PDB entry 5B39 | X-ray diffraction, 2.50 A resolution | chains A and B of the 4 polymer chains in the assembly

# Chain A
Protein: HLA class I histocompatibility antigen, B-57 alpha chain
From: Homo sapiens
Reference sequence: P18465 (1B57_HUMAN); residues 1-276 here correspond to UniProt positions 25-300 (UniProt number = residue number + 24)
Sequence (276 residues; numbered 1 to 276; the number before each row is that of its first residue):
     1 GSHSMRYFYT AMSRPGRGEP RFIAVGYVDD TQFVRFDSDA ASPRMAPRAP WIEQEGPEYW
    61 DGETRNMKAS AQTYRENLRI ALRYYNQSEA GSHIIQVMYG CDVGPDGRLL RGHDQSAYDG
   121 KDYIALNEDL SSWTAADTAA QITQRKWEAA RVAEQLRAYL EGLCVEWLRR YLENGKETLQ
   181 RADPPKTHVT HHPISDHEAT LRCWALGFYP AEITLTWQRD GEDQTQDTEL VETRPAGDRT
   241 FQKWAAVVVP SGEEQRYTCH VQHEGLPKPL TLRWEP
Disordered / not traced: 276
Cystine bridges: C101-C164, C203-C259

# Chain B
Protein: Beta-2-microglobulin
From: Homo sapiens
Reference sequence: P61769 (B2MG_HUMAN); residues 1-99 here correspond to UniProt positions 21-119 (UniProt number = residue number + 20)
Sequence (99 residues; each row starts with the number of its first residue):
     1 IQRTPKIQVY SRHPAENGKS NFLNCYVSGF HPSDIEVDLL KNGERIEKVE HSDLSFSKDW
    61 SFYLLYYTEF TPTEKDEYAC RVNHVTLSQP KIVKWDRDM
Disordered / not traced: 1
Curated features (UniProtKB/Swiss-Prot):
  - modified residue: Q2 (Pyrrolidone carboxylic acid)
  - glycosylation: I1 (N-linked (Glc) (glycation) isoleucine), K19 (N-linked (Glc) (glycation) lysine), K41 (N-linked (Glc) (glycation) lysine), K48 (N-linked (Glc) (glycation) lysine), K58 (N-linked (Glc) (glycation) lysine), K91 (N-linked (Glc) (glycation) lysine), K94 (N-linked (Glc) (glycation) lysine)
Cystine bridges: C25-C80

# How chain A and chain B interact
Pairs across the interface - 55 pairs, chain A then chain B:
  F8(A) with F56(B), hydrophobic
  Y9(A) with F56(B)
  T10(A) with F56(B); F62(B)
  M12(A) with S33(B), hydrogen bond
  R17(A) with D34(B), salt bridge
  I23(A) with L54(B), hydrophobic
  V25(A) with D53(B)
  Y27(A) with S55(B); Y63(B), hydrogen bond
  Q32(A) with D53(B), hydrogen bond
  R35(A) with D53(B), salt bridge
  R48(A) with D53(B), salt bridge
  I94(A) with P32(B), hydrophobic; S33(B)
  Q96(A) with H31(B), hydrogen bond; F56(B); W60(B), hydrogen bond (side chain-backbone); F62(B)
  V97(A) with F56(B)
  M98(A) with K58(B); W60(B), hydrophobic
  Q115(A) with W60(B)
  S116(A) with W60(B)
  A117(A) with W60(B), hydrophobic
  D119(A) with H31(B)
  G120(A) with R3(B), hydrogen bond (backbone-side chain); H31(B); W60(B)
  D122(A) with W60(B), hydrogen bond
  H192(A) with D98(B), salt bridge
  R202(A) with D98(B), hydrogen bond (side chain-backbone); M99(B), hydrogen bond
  W204(A) with D98(B); M99(B)
  V231(A) with Q8(B)
  E232(A) with K6(B), salt bridge; Q8(B), hydrogen bond (backbone-side chain); Y26(B), hydrogen bond; S28(B), hydrogen bond
  T233(A) with Y26(B)
  R234(A) with Q8(B), hydrogen bond; Y10(B); M99(B), hydrogen bond (side chain-backbone)
  P235(A) with Y10(B), hydrogen bond (backbone-side chain); N24(B); Y26(B)
  A236(A) with R12(B), hydrogen bond (backbone-side chain); N24(B), hydrogen bond (backbone-side chain)
  G237(A) with R12(B)
  D238(A) with R12(B)
  Q242(A) with Y10(B); S11(B), hydrogen bond (side chain-backbone); R12(B), hydrogen bond (side chain-backbone)
  W244(A) with M99(B), hydrogen bond (side chain-backbone)
Other interface residues (no listed pair), chain A (35 interface residues in all): L206
Other interface residues (no listed pair), chain B (28 interface residues in all): H13, P14, S52, D59, L65

# In short
35 residues of chain A face 28 of chain B across their interface, with 20 hydrogen bonds and 5 salt bridges.
Among the polar pairs are R17(A)-D34(B), R35(A)-D53(B) and R48(A)-D53(B).
Here chain A is HLA class I histocompatibility antigen, B-57 alpha chain and chain B is Beta-2-microglobulin,
both from Homo sapiens. Entry 5B39 (KIR3DL1*015 in complex with HLA-B*57:01) was determined by X-ray
diffraction, deposited together with 5B38.
